PDB entry 7XD1 | electron microscopy, 3.20 A resolution | chains G and J of the 10 polymer chains in the assembly

Chain G:
Molecule: Histone H2A type 1-B/E
From: Homo sapiens
UniProt: P04908 (H2A1B_HUMAN); residues 10-118 here correspond to UniProt positions 11-119 (UniProt number = residue number + 1)
Sequence (109 residues; numbered 10 to 118; the number before each row is that of its first residue):
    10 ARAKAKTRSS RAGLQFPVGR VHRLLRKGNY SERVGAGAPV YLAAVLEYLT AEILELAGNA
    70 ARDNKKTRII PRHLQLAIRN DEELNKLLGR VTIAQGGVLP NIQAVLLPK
Curated features (UniProtKB/Swiss-Prot):
  - modified residue: Lys13 (N6-(beta-hydroxybutyryl)lysine), Lys36 (N6-(2-hydroxyisobutyryl)lysine), Lys74 (N6-(2-hydroxyisobutyryl)lysine), Lys75 (N6-(2-hydroxyisobutyryl)lysine), Lys95 (N6-(2-hydroxyisobutyryl)lysine), Gln104 (N5-methylglutamine), Lys118 (N6-(2-hydroxyisobutyryl)lysine)
  - cross-link (Glycyl lysine isopeptide (Lys-Gly)): Lys13 (interchain with G-Cter in ubiquitin), Lys15 (interchain with G-Cter in ubiquitin)

Chain J:
Molecule: 147-nt DNA strand
Sequence (147 nucleotides; each row starts with the number of its first residue; numbers below 1 keep their minus sign (DC-73 is residue -73)):
   -73 CTGGAGAATC CCGGTGCCGA GGCCGCTCAA TTGGTCGTAG ACAGCTCTAG CACCGCTTAA
   -13 ACGCACGTAC GCGCTGTCCC CCGCGTTTTA ACCGCCAAGG GGATTACTCC CTAGTCTCCA
    47 GGCACGTGTC AGATATATAC ATCCTGT

Interface between chain G and chain J:
Contacting residue pairs - 15 pairs, chain G then chain J:
  Arg11(G) with DT-42(J), hydrogen bond to the base; DG-41(J), sugar contact
  Ala12(G) with DG-41(J), phosphate contact
  Ala14(G) with DT-43(J), phosphate contact; DT-42(J), phosphate contact
  Lys15(G) with DT-43(J), phosphate contact; DT-42(J), hydrogen bond to the phosphate
  Thr16(G) with DT-43(J), phosphate contact
  Arg17(G) with DT-43(J), salt bridge to the phosphate
  Arg20(G) with DT-42(J), salt bridge to the phosphate
  Gly28(G) with DT-43(J), phosphate contact
  Arg29(G) with DA-44(J), phosphate contact
  Arg32(G) with DA-44(J), salt bridge to the phosphate
  Arg42(G) with DA-35(J), sugar contact
  Arg77(G) with DA-54(J), sugar contact
Interface residues without a listed pair, chain G (14 interface residues in all): Lys13, Arg35

Summary:
Chain G and chain J form an interface of 14 and 6 residues respectively, with 2 hydrogen bonds and 3 salt
bridges. Polar pairs include Arg11(G)-DT-42(J), Lys15(G)-DT-42(J) and Arg17(G)-DT-43(J).
Chain G is Histone H2A type 1-B/E (Homo sapiens) and chain J is a 147-nt DNA strand; the structure, cryo-EM
structure of unmodified nucleosome, was determined by electron microscopy.
